2PYL - chains Y and A of the 3 polymer chains in the assembly; structure by X-ray diffraction, 2.20 A resolution.

Chain Y:
Molecule: 14-nt DNA strand
Sequence (14 nucleotides; row label = number of the first residue in the row):
     4 ACATGTAAGCAGTC

Chain A:
Protein: DNA polymerase
Source organism: Bacillus phage phi29
Notes: EC 2.7.7.7
UniProtKB: P03680 (DPOL_BPPH2); residues 1-575 here = UniProt positions 1-575
Amino-acid sequence (575 residues; row label = number of the first residue in the row):
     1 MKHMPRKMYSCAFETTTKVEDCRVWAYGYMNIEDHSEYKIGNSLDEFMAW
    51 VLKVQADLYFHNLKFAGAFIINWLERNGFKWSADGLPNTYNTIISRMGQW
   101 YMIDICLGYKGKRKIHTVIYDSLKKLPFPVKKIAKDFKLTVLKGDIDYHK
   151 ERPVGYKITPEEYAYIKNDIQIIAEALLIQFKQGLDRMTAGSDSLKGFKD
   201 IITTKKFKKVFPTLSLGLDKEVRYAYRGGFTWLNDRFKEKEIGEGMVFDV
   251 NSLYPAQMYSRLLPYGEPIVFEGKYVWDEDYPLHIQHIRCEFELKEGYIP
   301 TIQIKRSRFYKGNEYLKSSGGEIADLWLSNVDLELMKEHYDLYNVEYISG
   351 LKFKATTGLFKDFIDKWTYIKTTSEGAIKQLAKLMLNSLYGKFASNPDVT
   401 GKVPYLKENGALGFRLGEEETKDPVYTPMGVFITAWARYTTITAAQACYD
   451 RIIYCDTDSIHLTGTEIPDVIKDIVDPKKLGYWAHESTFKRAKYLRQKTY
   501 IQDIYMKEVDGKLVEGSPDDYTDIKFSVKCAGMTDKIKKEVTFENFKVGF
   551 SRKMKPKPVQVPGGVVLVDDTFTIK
Unresolved in the structure: 1-4
Construct notes: engineered mutation Ala12 (Asp in P03680), Ala66 (Asp in P03680)
Metal / ion sites: Mg2+ site 1: Asp249, Asp458 (together with dTTP)
Small-molecule neighbours: dTTP (TTP): Asp249, Val250, Ser252, Leu253, Tyr254, Pro255, Lys371, Lys383, Asn387, Tyr390, Thr457, Asp458
Curated features (UniProtKB/Swiss-Prot):
  - region: Ser192 to Gly229 (Involved in DNA-binding, coordination between DNA synthesis and degradation and TP interaction), Asp398 to Glu420 (TPR2), Gly563 to Lys575 (Involved in DNA-binding and TP interaction)
  - motif: Tyr454 to Asp458 (YCDTD)
  - binding site (Mg(2+)): Asp145, Asp169, Asp249, Val250, Asp456, Asp458
  - binding site (5-methyl-UTP): Tyr254, Lys371, Lys383, Asp458
  - site: Glu14 (Essential for 3'-5' exonucleolysis), Thr15 (Involved in proofreading function by stabilization of the frayed primer-terminus at the 3'-5' exonuclease active site), Tyr59 (Interaction with the primer terminal protein), His61 (Interaction with the primer terminal protein), Asn62 (Involved in proofreading function by stabilization of the frayed primer-terminus at the 3'-5' exonuclease active site), Phe65 (Binds ssDNA), Phe69 (Interaction with the primer terminal protein), Ile93 (Involved in binding template-primer structures), Ser122 (Binds ssDNA), Leu123 (Binds ssDNA), Tyr148 (Involved in the stabilization of the frayed 3' terminus at the exonuclease active site), Ser252 (Probably involved in binding template-primer structures), Tyr254 (Probably involved in nucleotide binding selection), Thr356 (Binds ssDNA), Ile364 (Involved in the binding of DNA and dNTP), Lys366 (Stabilization of the incoming nucleotide), Lys371 (Interacts with the phosphate groups of the incoming nucleotide), Lys379 (Stabilization of the incoming nucleotide), Lys383 (Probably involved in nucleotide binding selection), Leu384 (Probably involved in positioning the templating nucleotide at the polymerization active site and in controlling nucleotide insertion fidelity) and 9 more in UniProt
  - natural variant: Ala176 (A176R: In mutant TS2(24)), Ala355 (A355V: In mutant TS2(24))
  - mutagenesis: Glu14 (E14A: Strong loss of 3'-5' exonucleolysis), Thr15 (T15I: 95% loss of ssDNA-binding. Decreased in fidelity of DNA replication), Tyr59 (Y59F: Almost no effect on replication activity. About 20% loss of TP-DNA initiation, 20% loss of TP-DNA replication and 10% loss of TP-DNA amplification. Complete loss of interaction with TP ...), His61 (H61L: 5 fold decrease in replication activity. About 85% loss of TP-DNA initiation, 80% loss of TP-DNA replication and complete loss of TP-DNA amplification. Complete loss of interaction with TP ...), Asn62 (N62D/H: 88% loss of ssDNA-binding. Decreased in fidelity of DNA replication), Phe65 (F65S: Loss of capacity to interact with a DNA primer/template structure), Phe69 (F69S: 2 fold decrease in replication activity. About 50% loss of TP-DNA initiation, 40% loss of TP-DNA replication and 60% loss of TP-DNA amplification. Complete loss of interaction with TP ...), Ser122 (S122T: Loss of capacity to interact with a DNA primer/template structure), Leu123 (L123N: Loss of capacity to interact with a DNA primer/template structure), Phe128 (F128A: Slight loss of interaction with TP; F128Y: Almost complete loss of interaction with TP), Lys143 (K143I/R: Strong loss of 3'-5' exonuclease, proofreading and strand-displacement activities), Tyr148 (Y148A: Reduced capacity to stabilize the binding of the primer terminus at the 3'-5' exonuclease active site), 43 further mutagenesis entries in UniProt
Reported in the primary citation:
  - binding site for the 11-nt DNA strand: Lys498, Tyr500
  - binding site for dTTP: Tyr254, Lys371, Lys383

Chain Y / chain A interface:
Residue-residue contacts (51; chain Y residue first):
  DA4(Y) with Ile93(A), base contact; Met102(A), base contact; Asp104(A), base contact; Met188(A), sugar contact
  DC5(Y) with Ile93(A), base contact; Tyr101(A), hydrogen bond to the phosphate; Arg187(A), salt bridge to the phosphate; Ser192(A), hydrogen bond to the phosphate; Lys392(A), salt bridge to the phosphate; Val399(A), base contact
  DA6(Y) with Tyr101(A), phosphate contact; Thr189(A), hydrogen bond to the phosphate; Ser192(A), phosphate contact; Leu384(A), base contact; Asn387(A), base contact; Ser388(A), base contact; Gly391(A), base contact; Lys392(A), salt bridge to the phosphate; Ser395(A), phosphate contact
  DT7(Y) with Tyr226(A), sugar contact; Tyr390(A), base contact; Gly391(A), sugar contact; Ala394(A), sugar contact; Ser395(A), phosphate contact; Asn396(A), hydrogen bond to the phosphate
  DG8(Y) with Tyr226(A), sugar contact; Arg227(A), phosphate contact; Gly228(A), hydrogen bond to the phosphate; Lys498(A), base contact
  DT9(Y) with Arg227(A), phosphate contact; Gly228(A), hydrogen bond to the phosphate; Lys305(A), phosphate contact; Lys498(A), base contact
  DA10(Y) with Gln303(A), phosphate contact; Lys305(A), salt bridge to the phosphate; Asn313(A), phosphate contact; Gln497(A), phosphate contact; Lys498(A), sugar contact; Ala531(A), base contact
  DA11(Y) with Asn313(A), hydrogen bond to the phosphate; Arg496(A), hydrogen bond to the phosphate
  DG12(Y) with Arg496(A), salt bridge to the phosphate; Phe572(A), sugar contact; Thr573(A), hydrogen bond to the phosphate; Ile574(A), phosphate contact; Lys575(A), hydrogen bond to the phosphate
  DC13(Y) with Asp570(A), sugar contact; Thr571(A), hydrogen bond to the phosphate; Phe572(A), phosphate contact; Thr573(A), hydrogen bond to the phosphate; Lys575(A), salt bridge to the phosphate
Other interface residues (no listed pair), chain Y (11 interface residues in all): DA14
Other interface residues (no listed pair), chain A (42 interface residues in all): Asn91, Ser95, Gly191, Gly229, Thr231, Gly312, Tyr315, Glu420

In short:
The interface between chain Y and chain A involves 11 residues on one side and 42 on the other, with 12
hydrogen bonds and 6 salt bridges. Among the polar pairs are DC5(Y)-Tyr101(A), DC5(Y)-Ser192(A) and
DA6(Y)-Thr189(A). The paper reports a binding site for dTTP at Tyr254(A), Lys371(A) and Lys383(A); a binding
site for the 11-nt DNA strand at Lys498(A) and Tyr500(A).
Here chain Y is a 14-nt DNA strand and chain A is DNA polymerase (Bacillus phage phi29). Entry 2PYL (Phi29 DNA
polymerase complexed with primer-template DNA and incoming nucleotide substrates (ternary complex)) was
determined by X-ray diffraction together with 2PY5, 2PYJ and 2PZS from the same study.
